8C9T - chains A and D; structure by X-ray diffraction, 1.50 A resolution.

# Chain A (and D)
Molecule: Putative O-methyltransferase
From: Streptomyces avermitilis MA-4680
Notes: chain D of this document is another copy of the same molecule, construct and numbering; everything in this record applies to it too
UniProt: Q82B68 (Q82B68_STRAW); residue numbers follow UniProt; this construct covers 1-224
Chain sequence (232 residues; row label = number of the first residue in the row):
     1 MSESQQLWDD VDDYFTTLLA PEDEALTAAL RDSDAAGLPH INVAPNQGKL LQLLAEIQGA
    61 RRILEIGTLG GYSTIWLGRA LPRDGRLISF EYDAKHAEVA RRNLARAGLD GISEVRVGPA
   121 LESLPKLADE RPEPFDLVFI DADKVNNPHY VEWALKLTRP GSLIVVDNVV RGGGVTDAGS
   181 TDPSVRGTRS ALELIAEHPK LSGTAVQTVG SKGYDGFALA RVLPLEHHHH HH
Not modelled in the structure: 1, 225-232 (chain D: 1-2, 40-42, 68-69, 224-232)
Construct notes: expression tag (225-232)

# Chain A / chain D interface
Residue-residue contacts - 97 pairs, chain A then chain D:
  L7(A) with G173(D); Y214(D), hydrophobic
  W8(A) with Q207(D), hydrogen bond (backbone-side chain); Y214(D)
  D10(A) with T176(D)
  V11(A) with G173(D); T176(D); Q207(D); Y214(D)
  D12(A) with Q207(D), hydrogen bond
  Y14(A) with V175(D), hydrophobic; T176(D); R189(D); L192(D)
  F15(A) with V169(D); V170(D), hydrophobic; L192(D), hydrophobic; A205(D)
  L18(A) with L192(D), hydrophobic; E193(D); A196(D)
  L19(A) with L192(D); I195(D), hydrophobic; A196(D); G203(D); T204(D); A205(D)
  N46(A) with T204(D), hydrogen bond (backbone-side chain); A205(D), hydrogen bond (side chain-backbone); V206(D)
  Q47(A) with V206(D)
  K49(A) with S202(D), hydrogen bond; G203(D), hydrogen bond (side chain-backbone); T204(D)
  L50(A) with T204(D); V206(D), hydrophobic; L219(D), hydrophobic
  L53(A) with S202(D); G203(D); T204(D)
  L54(A) with L54(D), hydrophobic
  E56(A) with R221(D)
  I57(A) with I57(D); Q58(D); L163(D), hydrophobic
  Q58(A) with I57(D)
  L163(A) with I57(D), hydrophobic
  V170(A) with F15(D), hydrophobic
  G172(A) with L7(D)
  G173(A) with L7(D); V11(D)
  V175(A) with Y14(D)
  T176(A) with D10(D); V11(D); Y14(D)
  R189(A) with Y14(D)
  L192(A) with F15(D), hydrophobic; L18(D), hydrophobic; L19(D)
  I195(A) with L19(D), hydrophobic
  A196(A) with L18(D); L19(D), hydrophobic
  S202(A) with K49(D), hydrogen bond; L53(D)
  G203(A) with L19(D); K49(D), hydrogen bond (backbone-side chain); L53(D)
  T204(A) with L19(D); N46(D), hydrogen bond (side chain-backbone); K49(D); L50(D); L53(D)
  A205(A) with F15(D); L19(D), hydrophobic; N46(D), hydrogen bond (backbone-side chain)
  V206(A) with N46(D)
  Q207(A) with W8(D), hydrogen bond (side chain-backbone); V11(D); D12(D), hydrogen bond; F15(D); T208(D); V209(D), hydrogen bond (backbone-backbone); G210(D)
  T208(A) with V206(D); Q207(D)
  V209(A) with Q207(D), hydrogen bond (backbone-backbone); V209(D), hydrophobic; Y214(D), hydrophobic
  G210(A) with Q207(D)
  Y214(A) with L7(D), hydrophobic; W8(D); V11(D); V209(D), hydrophobic
  L219(A) with L50(D), hydrophobic; I57(D), hydrophobic
  R221(A) with L53(D); E56(D), salt bridge
Also at the interface, not in a pair above, chain A (44 interface residues in all): A20, V169, E193, F217
Also at the interface, not in a pair above, chain D (44 interface residues in all): A20, Q47, G172, F217

# Overview
Chain A and chain D each contribute 44 residues to their interface; the contacts include 14 hydrogen bonds and
1 salt bridge. Polar contacts include R221(A)-E56(D), W8(A)-Q207(D) and D12(A)-Q207(D).
Chain A and chain D are both Putative O-methyltransferase (Streptomyces avermitilis MA-4680); the structure,
Catechol O-methyltransferase from Streptomyces avermitilis, was determined by X-ray diffraction, deposited
together with 8C9S.
